PDB entry 5H04 | X-ray diffraction, 1.82 A resolution | chain A

[Chain A]
Protein: Binary enterotoxin of Clostridium perfringens component a
Source organism: Clostridium perfringens
UniProtKB: X5I2D7 (X5I2D7_CLOPF); residues 1-419 here = UniProt positions 1-419
Chain sequence (419 residues; row label = number of the first residue in the row):
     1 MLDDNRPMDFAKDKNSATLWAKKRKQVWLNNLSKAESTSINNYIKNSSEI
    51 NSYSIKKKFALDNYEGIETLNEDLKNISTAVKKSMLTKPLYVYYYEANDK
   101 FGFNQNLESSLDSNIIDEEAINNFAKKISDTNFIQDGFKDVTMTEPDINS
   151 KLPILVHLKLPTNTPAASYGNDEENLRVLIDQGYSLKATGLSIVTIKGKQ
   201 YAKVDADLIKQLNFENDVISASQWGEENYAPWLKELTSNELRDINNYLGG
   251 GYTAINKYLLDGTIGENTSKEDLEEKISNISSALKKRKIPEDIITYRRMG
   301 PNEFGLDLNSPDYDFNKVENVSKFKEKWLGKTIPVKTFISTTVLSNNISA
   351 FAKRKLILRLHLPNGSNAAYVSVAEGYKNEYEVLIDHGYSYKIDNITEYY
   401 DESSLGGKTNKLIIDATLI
Residues lining bound ligands: NADH (NAI; 1,4-dihydronicotinamide adenine dinucleotide): Tyr247, Leu248, Tyr252, Asn256, Leu260, Arg297, Arg298, Gly300, Asn302, Glu303, Thr337, Ser340, Thr341, Thr342, Ile348, Phe351, Arg354, Glu380, Glu382
What the authors report for this chain:
  - binding site for NADH: Asn256, Arg297, Arg298, Asn302, Glu303, Thr337, Ser340, Ile348, Phe351, Arg354, Glu382
  - catalytic residues: Glu380 (citing earlier work)
  - catalytic residues: Glu382 (proposed by the authors, not directly observed)
  - conformationally variable residues (loop rearrangement): Tyr377, Glu380

[Overview]
Ligands of chain A: NADH. The paper reports catalytic residues Glu380 and Glu382; a binding site for NADH at
Asn256, Arg297 and Arg298 among others.
Chain A is Binary enterotoxin of Clostridium perfringens component a (Clostridium perfringens); the structure,
Crystal structure of an ADP-ribosylating toxin BECa of a novel binary enterotoxin of C. perfringens with ...,
was determined by X-ray diffraction, deposited together with 5H03.
